6LHK - chains A and C of the 4 polymer chains in the assembly; structure by electron microscopy, 2.65 A resolution.

# Chain A
Protein: VP1 protein
Organism: Coxsackievirus A16
UniProtKB: A0A2S1BJ89 (A0A2S1BJ89_9ENTO); residues 1-297 here correspond to UniProt positions 566-862 (UniProt number = residue number + 565)
Sequence (297 residues; each row starts with the number of its first residue):
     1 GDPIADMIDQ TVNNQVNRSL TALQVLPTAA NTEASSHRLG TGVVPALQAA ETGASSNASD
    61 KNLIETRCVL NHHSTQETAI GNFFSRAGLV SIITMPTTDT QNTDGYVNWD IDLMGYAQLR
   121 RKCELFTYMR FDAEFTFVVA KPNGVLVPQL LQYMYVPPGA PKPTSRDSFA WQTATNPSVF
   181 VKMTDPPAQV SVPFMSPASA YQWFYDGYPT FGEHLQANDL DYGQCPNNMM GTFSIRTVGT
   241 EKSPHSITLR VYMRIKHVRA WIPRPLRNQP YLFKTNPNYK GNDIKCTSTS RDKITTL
Not modelled in the structure: 1, 10-18, 97-101
Ligand contacts: sphingosine (SPH): Ile111, Asp112, Leu113, Met114, Phe135, Phe137, Tyr155, Pro177, Val179, Val190, Val192, Tyr201, Trp203, Asn228, Met230, Phe233

# Chain C
Protein: VP3 protein
Organism: Coxsackievirus A16
Notes: EC 3.4.22.29, 3.6.1.15, 3.4.22.28, 2.7.7.48
UniProtKB: A0A2R4NBT3 (A0A2R4NBT3_9ENTO); residues 1-242 here correspond to UniProt positions 324-565 (UniProt number = residue number + 323)
Sequence (242 residues; numbered 1 to 242; the number before each row is that of its first residue):
     1 GIPTELKPGT NQFLTTDDGV SAPILPGFHP TPPIHIPGEV HNLLEICRVE TILEVNNLKT
    61 NETTPMQRLC FPVSVQSKTG ELCAAFRADP GRDGPWQSTI LGQLCRYYTQ WSGSLEVTFM
   121 FAGSFMATGK MLIAYTPPGG NVPADRITAM LGTHVIWDFG LQSSVTLVVP WISNTHYRAH
   181 ARAGYFDYYT TGIITIWYQT NYVVPIGAPT TAYIVALAAA QDNFTMKLCK DTEDIEQTAN
   241 IQ

# Chain A / chain C interface
Contacting residue pairs (161; chain A residue first):
  Leu23(A) - His41(C)
  Ala29(A) - Asn223(C)
  Ala29(A) - Thr225(C)
  Ala30(A) - Asp222(C)  hydrogen bond (backbone-backbone)
  Ala30(A) - Asn223(C)
  Ala46(A) - Val165(C)
  Ala46(A) - Thr166(C)  hydrogen bond (backbone-backbone)
  Leu47(A) - Ser164(C)
  Gln48(A) - Gln162(C)
  Gln48(A) - Ser163(C)
  Gln48(A) - Ser164(C)  hydrogen bond (backbone-backbone)
  Gln48(A) - Thr166(C)
  Ala50(A) - Met120(C)  hydrophobic
  Ala50(A) - Ser164(C)  hydrogen bond (backbone-side chain)
  Glu51(A) - Ser163(C)  hydrogen bond
  Ser55(A) - Arg48(C)
  Ser55(A) - Val49(C)
  Ser55(A) - Glu50(C)
  Ser56(A) - Glu50(C)  hydrogen bond (backbone-side chain)
  Ser56(A) - Glu116(C)
  Ser56(A) - Thr118(C)
  Ser56(A) - Thr166(C)  hydrogen bond
  Ala58(A) - Glu116(C)
  Ala58(A) - Gln221(C)  hydrogen bond (backbone-side chain)
  Ser59(A) - Val168(C)
  Ser59(A) - Gln221(C)
  Asp60(A) - Ser114(C)  hydrogen bond
  Asp60(A) - Val168(C)
  Asp60(A) - Pro170(C)
  Leu63(A) - Thr166(C)
  Leu63(A) - Val168(C)  hydrophobic
  Ile64(A) - Thr153(C)
  Ile64(A) - Pro170(C)  hydrophobic
  His73(A) - Ser112(C)
  His73(A) - His176(C)
  His73(A) - Tyr177(C)
  His73(A) - Thr225(C)
  Ser74(A) - Thr225(C)
  Thr75(A) - Asn42(C)  hydrogen bond (backbone-side chain)
  Thr75(A) - Leu44(C)
  Glu77(A) - Tyr108(C)  hydrogen bond (backbone-side chain)
  Glu77(A) - Lys227(C)
  Glu77(A) - Leu228(C)  hydrogen bond (side chain-backbone)
  Glu77(A) - Cys229(C)  hydrogen bond (side chain-backbone)
  Thr78(A) - Asn42(C)  hydrogen bond
  Thr78(A) - Leu43(C)  hydrogen bond (backbone-backbone)
  Thr78(A) - Leu44(C)
  Thr78(A) - Tyr108(C)
  Thr78(A) - Met226(C)
  Ala79(A) - His41(C)
  Ala79(A) - Asn42(C)  hydrogen bond (backbone-side chain)
  Ile80(A) - Val40(C)
  Ile80(A) - His41(C)  hydrogen bond (backbone-backbone)
  Phe83(A) - Leu43(C)  hydrophobic
  Phe83(A) - Tyr108(C)
  Phe83(A) - Cys229(C)  hydrophobic
  Arg86(A) - Thr15(C)
  Arg86(A) - Thr16(C)
  Arg86(A) - Cys229(C)
  Ala87(A) - Thr15(C)  hydrogen bond (backbone-backbone)
  Gly115(A) - Gln237(C)  hydrogen bond (backbone-side chain)
  Gly115(A) - Ile241(C)
  Tyr116(A) - Gln237(C)
  Ala117(A) - Ile235(C)  hydrophobic
  Ala117(A) - Gln237(C)  hydrogen bond (backbone-side chain)
  Ala117(A) - Ile241(C)
  Arg120(A) - Ile241(C)
  Arg121(A) - Gln103(C)  hydrogen bond
  Arg121(A) - Tyr107(C)  hydrogen bond
  Arg121(A) - Ile235(C)
  Lys122(A) - Tyr107(C)
  Phe126(A) - Val40(C)  hydrophobic
  Tyr128(A) - Ile36(C)  hydrophobic
  Arg130(A) - Pro30(C)
  Arg130(A) - Thr31(C)  hydrogen bond (side chain-backbone)
  Arg130(A) - Pro33(C)
  Glu134(A) - Ser21(C)  hydrogen bond
  Thr136(A) - Phe13(C)
  Pro177(A) - Ile24(C)
  Pro186(A) - Asn11(C)
  Pro187(A) - Phe13(C)  hydrophobic
  Gln189(A) - Phe13(C)
  Gln189(A) - Ser21(C)
  Val190(A) - Ser21(C)
  Val190(A) - Ala22(C)
  Val190(A) - Ile24(C)  hydrophobic
  Ser191(A) - Ser21(C)  hydrogen bond
  Ser191(A) - Ala22(C)  hydrogen bond (backbone-backbone)
  Ser191(A) - Pro23(C)
  Ser191(A) - Ile24(C)  hydrogen bond (backbone-backbone)
  Val192(A) - Ile24(C)  hydrophobic
  Pro193(A) - Phe28(C)  hydrophobic
  Phe194(A) - Phe28(C)
  Phe194(A) - Pro30(C)
  Met195(A) - Leu25(C)  hydrophobic
  Met195(A) - Phe28(C)  hydrophobic
  Ser196(A) - Thr31(C)  hydrogen bond (backbone-side chain)
  Pro197(A) - Thr31(C)
  Ala198(A) - Thr31(C)
  Ser199(A) - Pro32(C)  hydrogen bond (side chain-backbone)
  Ser199(A) - Pro33(C)
  Ser199(A) - Ile34(C)
  Arg254(A) - Thr15(C)
  Arg254(A) - Asp17(C)
  Arg254(A) - Asp18(C)  salt bridge
  Arg259(A) - Glu39(C)  salt bridge
  Ala260(A) - Glu39(C)
  Ala260(A) - Val40(C)  hydrogen bond (backbone-backbone)
  Trp261(A) - Ile36(C)  hydrogen bond (side chain-backbone)
  Trp261(A) - Gly38(C)
  Trp261(A) - Glu39(C)
  Ile262(A) - Pro37(C)
  Ile262(A) - Gly38(C)  hydrogen bond (backbone-backbone)
  Pro263(A) - Val40(C)
  Leu266(A) - Gln103(C)
  Gln269(A) - Ile235(C)
  Tyr271(A) - Ile241(C)  hydrophobic
  Leu272(A) - Ile241(C)
  Leu272(A) - Gln242(C)  hydrogen bond (backbone-backbone)
  Phe273(A) - Ile241(C)
  Phe273(A) - Gln242(C)
  Lys274(A) - Ile241(C)
  Lys274(A) - Gln242(C)
  Cys286(A) - Glu62(C)
  Thr287(A) - Gln97(C)
  Thr287(A) - Ser98(C)
  Ser288(A) - Glu54(C)  hydrogen bond
  Ser288(A) - Arg68(C)
  Ser288(A) - Gly94(C)  hydrogen bond (side chain-backbone)
  Ser288(A) - Gln97(C)
  Ser288(A) - Ser98(C)
  Thr289(A) - Asn57(C)  hydrogen bond (backbone-side chain)
  Thr289(A) - Asp93(C)  hydrogen bond
  Thr289(A) - Gln97(C)  hydrogen bond
  Ser290(A) - Asn57(C)
  Ser290(A) - Leu58(C)
  Ser290(A) - Lys59(C)
  Ser290(A) - Glu62(C)  hydrogen bond
  Ser290(A) - Arg68(C)  hydrogen bond
  Arg291(A) - Val55(C)  hydrogen bond (side chain-backbone)
  Arg291(A) - Asn57(C)  hydrogen bond (backbone-backbone)
  Arg291(A) - Leu58(C)
  Arg291(A) - Lys59(C)  hydrogen bond (backbone-backbone)
  Arg291(A) - Ala85(C)  hydrogen bond (side chain-backbone)
  Asp292(A) - Leu58(C)
  Asp292(A) - Lys59(C)
  Lys293(A) - Leu58(C)
  Ile294(A) - Val55(C)
  Ile294(A) - Asn56(C)
  Ile294(A) - Leu58(C)
  Ile294(A) - Phe71(C)  hydrophobic
  Ile294(A) - Cys83(C)
  Ile294(A) - Ala84(C)
  Ile294(A) - Ala85(C)  hydrogen bond (backbone-backbone)
  Thr295(A) - Leu82(C)
  Thr295(A) - Cys83(C)
  Thr295(A) - Ala85(C)
  Leu297(A) - Phe86(C)
  Leu297(A) - Arg87(C)
  Leu297(A) - Val142(C)  hydrophobic
  Leu297(A) - Ile193(C)  hydrophobic
Also at the interface, not in a pair above, chain A (82 interface residues in all): Ala49, Met114, Gln118, Leu125, Val138, Tyr252, Arg264, Pro270, Thr275
Also at the interface, not in a pair above, chain C (95 interface residues in all): Gly19, Ile46, Pro65, Pro95, Ile100, Leu104, Asn141, Val155, Trp157, Leu217, Asp231, Thr232, Asp234, Glu236, Asn240

# Summary
The interface between chain A and chain C involves 82 residues on one side and 95 on the other, with 45
hydrogen bonds and 2 salt bridges. Among the polar pairs are Arg254(A)-Asp18(C), Arg259(A)-Glu39(C) and
Ala50(A)-Ser164(C). Sphingosine is bound between chain A and chain C.
Chain A is VP1 protein and chain C is VP3 protein, both from Coxsackievirus A16; the structure, The cryo-EM
structure of coxsackievirus A16 mature virion in complex with Fab 18A7, was determined by electron microscopy
(same publication as 6LHA, 6LHB, 6LHC, 6LHL, 6LHO and 6LHP).
